Entry 3REH (X-ray diffraction, 2.50 A resolution); this record covers chains E and I of the 10 polymer chains in the assembly.

# Chain E
Molecule: Histone H3.2
Organism: Xenopus laevis
Reference sequence: P84233 (H32_XENLA); residues 1-135 here correspond to UniProt positions 2-136 (UniProt number = residue number + 1)
Sequence (135 residues; row label = number of the first residue in the row):
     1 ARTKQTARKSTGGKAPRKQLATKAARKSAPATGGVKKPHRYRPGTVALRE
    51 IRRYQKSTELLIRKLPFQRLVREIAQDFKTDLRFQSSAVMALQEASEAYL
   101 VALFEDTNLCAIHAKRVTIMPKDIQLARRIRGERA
Not modelled in the structure: 1-37, 135
Differences from the reference sequence: variant Ala102 (Gly103 in P84233)
Bound ions: Mn2+ near Asp77 (its only coordinating residue here)
UniProt features mapped onto this chain:
  - modified residue: Arg2 (Asymmetric dimethylarginine), Thr3 (Phosphothreonine), Lys4 (Allysine), Gln5 (5-glutamyl dopamine), Thr6 (Phosphothreonine), Arg8 (Citrulline), Lys9 (N6,N6,N6-trimethyllysine), Ser10 (ADP-ribosylserine), Thr11 (Phosphothreonine), Lys14 (N6-(2-hydroxyisobutyryl)lysine), Arg17 (Asymmetric dimethylarginine), Lys18 (N6-(2-hydroxyisobutyryl)lysine), Lys23 (N6-(2-hydroxyisobutyryl)lysine), Arg26 (Citrulline), Lys27 (N6,N6,N6-trimethyllysine), Ser28 (ADP-ribosylserine), Lys36 (N6,N6,N6-trimethyllysine), Lys37 (N6-methyllysine), Tyr41 (Phosphotyrosine), Lys56 (N6,N6,N6-trimethyllysine) and 8 more in UniProt
  - lipidation: Cys110 (S-palmitoyl cysteine)

# Chain I
Molecule: 145-nt DNA strand
Sequence (145 nucleotides; numbered -72 to 72; the number before each row is that of its first residue; numbers below 1 keep their minus sign (DA-72 is residue -72)):
   -72 ATCAATATCCACCTGCAGATACTACCAAAAGTGTATTTGGAAACTGCTCC
   -22 ATCAAAAGGCATGTTCAGCTGAATCAGCTGAACATGCCTTTTGATGGAGC
    28 AGTTTCCAAATACACTTTTGGTAGTATCTGCAGGTGGATATTGAT
Bound ions: Mn2+ site 1: DG-34, DG-33; Mn2+ site 2 near DG26 (its only coordinating residue here); Mn2+ site 3 near DG47 (its only coordinating residue here); Mn2+ site 4 near DG60 (its only coordinating residue here)

# Interface between chain E and chain I
Residue-residue contacts (28; chain E residue first):
  His39(E) - DA-68(I)  phosphate contact
  His39(E) - DT-67(I)  phosphate contact
  Arg40(E) - DA9(I)  hydrogen bond to the base
  Arg40(E) - DC10(I)  hydrogen bond to the sugar
  Tyr41(E) - DT-67(I)  sugar contact
  Tyr41(E) - DA-66(I)  sugar contact
  Tyr41(E) - DA9(I)  sugar contact
  Tyr41(E) - DC10(I)  hydrogen bond to the phosphate
  Arg42(E) - DA9(I)  phosphate contact
  Pro43(E) - DA8(I)  phosphate contact
  Pro43(E) - DA9(I)  sugar contact
  Gly44(E) - DA8(I)  hydrogen bond to the phosphate
  Gly44(E) - DA9(I)  hydrogen bond to the phosphate
  Thr45(E) - DA9(I)  hydrogen bond to the phosphate
  Val46(E) - DA9(I)  hydrogen bond to the phosphate
  Val46(E) - DC10(I)  phosphate contact
  Ala47(E) - DA9(I)  hydrogen bond to the phosphate
  Arg49(E) - DA-66(I)  hydrogen bond to the phosphate
  Arg49(E) - DT-65(I)  phosphate contact
  Arg63(E) - DT17(I)  phosphate contact
  Arg63(E) - DT18(I)  salt bridge to the phosphate
  Lys64(E) - DT18(I)  hydrogen bond to the phosphate
  Leu65(E) - DT17(I)  phosphate contact
  Leu65(E) - DT18(I)  hydrogen bond to the phosphate
  Pro66(E) - DT17(I)  phosphate contact
  Arg69(E) - DT17(I)  salt bridge to the phosphate
  Arg83(E) - DA25(I)  hydrogen bond to the sugar
  Arg83(E) - DG26(I)  salt bridge to the phosphate
Also at the interface, not in a pair above, chain E (17 interface residues in all): Lys115
Also at the interface, not in a pair above, chain I (14 interface residues in all): DG-2, DA-1, DT16

# Summary
Chain E and chain I form an interface of 17 and 14 residues respectively, with 12 hydrogen bonds and 3 salt
bridges. Among the polar pairs are Arg40(E)-DA9(I), Arg40(E)-DC10(I) and Arg83(E)-DA25(I). DG-34(I) and
DG-33(I) coordinate Mn2+ site 1.
Chain E is Histone H3.2 (Xenopus laevis) and chain I is a 145-nt DNA strand; the structure, 2.5 Angstrom
Crystal Structure of the Nucleosome Core Particle Assembled with a 145 bp Alpha-Satellite DNA ..., was
determined by X-ray diffraction, deposited together with 3REI, 3REJ, 3REK and 3REL.
